PDB entry 6RXP | X-ray diffraction, 1.80 A resolution | chains A and C

== Chain A ==
Protein: NAD-dependent protein deacylase
Source organism: Escherichia coli (strain K12)
Notes: EC 3.5.1.-; fragment: H4K16Cr
UniProtKB: P75960 (NPD_ECOLI); numbering as in UniProt (aligned over 40-279)
Amino-acid sequence (254 residues; numbered -14 to 279; 40 numbers in that range are skipped by the numbering (no residue carries them; nothing is unmodelled there); the number before each row is that of its first residue; numbers below 1 keep their minus sign (Met-14 is residue -14)):
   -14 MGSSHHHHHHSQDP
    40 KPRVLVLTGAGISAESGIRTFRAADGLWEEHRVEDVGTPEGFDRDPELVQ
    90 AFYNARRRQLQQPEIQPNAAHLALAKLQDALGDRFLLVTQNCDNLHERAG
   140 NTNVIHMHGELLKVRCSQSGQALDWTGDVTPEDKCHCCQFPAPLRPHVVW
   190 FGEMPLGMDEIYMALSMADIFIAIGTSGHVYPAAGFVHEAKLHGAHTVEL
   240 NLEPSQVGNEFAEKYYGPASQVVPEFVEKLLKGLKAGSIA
Disordered / not traced: -14 to -1, 273-279
Sequence notes: initiating methionine (-14); expression tag (-13 to -1); engineered mutation Gly76 (Ala in P75960), Cys131 (Ile in P75960), Ala161 (Val in P75960)
Swiss-Prot annotation at these positions:
  - active site: His147 (Proton acceptor)
  - binding site (NAD(+)): Gln129, Asn130, Asp132, Gly214 to Ser216, Asn240 to Glu242, Ala258
  - binding site (substrate): Tyr92, Arg95
  - binding site (Zn(2+)): Cys155, Cys174
  - mutagenesis: Tyr92 (Y92F: 42-fold decrease in desuccinylase activity. 3-fold decrease in deacetylase activity), Arg95 (R95M: 100-fold decrease in desuccinylase activity. 3-fold decrease in deacetylase activity)
Bound ions: Zn2+: Cys155, Cys174, Cys176, Cys177

== Chain C ==
Protein: Histone H4
UniProtKB: P02309 (H4_YEAST); residues 12-22 here correspond to UniProt positions 13-23 (UniProt number = residue number + 1)
Amino-acid sequence (11 residues; numbered 12 to 22; the number before each row is that of its first residue):
    12 KGGAKRHRKIL
Disordered / not traced: 12
Modified / non-standard residues: Lys16 (N-6-crotonyl-L-lysine; KCR)
Swiss-Prot annotation at these positions:
  - modified residue: Lys12 (N6-acetyl-N6-methyllysine)

== Interface between chain A and chain C ==
Contacting residue pairs (32; chain A residue first):
  Ala62(A) with His18(C); Lys20(C), hydrogen bond (backbone-side chain)
  Trp67(A) with Lys16(C)
  Cys131(A) with Lys16(C)
  His147(A) with Lys16(C)
  Val187(A) with Lys16(C)
  Val188(A) with Lys16(C)
  Trp189(A) with Lys16(C)
  Phe190(A) with Lys16(C); Arg17(C); His18(C)
  Gly191(A) with Ala15(C); Lys16(C), hydrogen bond (backbone-backbone)
  Glu192(A) with Ala15(C); Lys16(C), hydrogen bond (backbone-backbone)
  Met193(A) with Gly14(C); Ala15(C)
  Pro194(A) with Gly14(C); Lys16(C)
  Tyr201(A) with Gly13(C)
  His218(A) with Arg17(C); His18(C); Arg19(C), hydrogen bond (backbone-backbone); Lys20(C)
  Val219(A) with Arg17(C)
  Tyr220(A) with Ala15(C); Lys16(C); Arg17(C), hydrogen bond (backbone-backbone); Arg19(C)
  Pro221(A) with Gly13(C); Gly14(C); Ala15(C)
Other interface residues (no listed pair), chain A (19 interface residues in all): Gly217, Ser244
Other interface residues (no listed pair), chain C (9 interface residues in all): Leu22

== Summary ==
19 residues of chain A and 9 residues of chain C are in contact, with 5 hydrogen bonds. Among the polar pairs
are Ala62(A)-Lys20(C), Gly191(A)-Lys16(C) and Glu192(A)-Lys16(C).
Here chain A is NAD-dependent protein deacylase (Escherichia coli (strain K12)) and chain C is Histone H4.
Entry 6RXP (Crystal structure of CobB Ac2 (A76G,I131C,V162A) in complex with H4K16-Crotonyl peptide) was
determined by X-ray diffraction together with 6RXJ, 6RXK, 6RXL, 6RXM, 6RXO, 6RXQ, 6RXR and 6RXS from the same
study.
